6HL8 - chain A; structure by X-ray diffraction, 2.40 A resolution.

== Chain A ==
Protein: Protein CsiD
From: Escherichia coli (strain K12)
UniProtKB: P76621 (CSID_ECOLI); residues 1-325 here = UniProt positions 1-325
Sequence (353 residues; row label = number of the first residue in the row; numbers below 1 keep their minus sign (Met-19 is residue -19)):
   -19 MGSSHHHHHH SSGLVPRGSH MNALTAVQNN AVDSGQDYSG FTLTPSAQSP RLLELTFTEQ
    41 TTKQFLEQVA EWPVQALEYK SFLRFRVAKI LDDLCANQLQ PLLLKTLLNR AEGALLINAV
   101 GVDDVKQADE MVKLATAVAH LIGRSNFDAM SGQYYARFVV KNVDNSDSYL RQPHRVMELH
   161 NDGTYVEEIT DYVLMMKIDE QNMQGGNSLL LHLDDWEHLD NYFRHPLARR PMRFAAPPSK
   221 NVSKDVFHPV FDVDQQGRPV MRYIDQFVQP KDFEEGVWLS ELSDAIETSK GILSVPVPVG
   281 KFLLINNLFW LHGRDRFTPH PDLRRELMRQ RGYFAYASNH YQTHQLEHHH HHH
Disordered / not traced: -19 to 15, 142-153, 217-223, 326-333
Construct notes: initiating methionine (-19); expression tag (-18 to 0, 326-333)
Bound ions: Fe2+: His160, Asp162, His292
Small-molecule neighbours: glutaric acid (GUA): Met157, His160, Asp162, Gly163, Tyr165, Ile244, Gln246, Phe247, Arg309, Arg311
UniProt features mapped onto this chain:
  - binding site (Fe cation): His160, Asp162, His292
What the authors report for this chain:
  - binding site for glutaric acid: Gly163, Arg311
  - Fe2+ coordination: His160, Asp162, His292

== Summary ==
Chain A binds glutaric acid. His160, Asp162 and His292 coordinate Fe2+. From UniProt: 3 Fe cation-binding
residues. The paper reports a binding site for glutaric acid at Gly163 and Arg311; Fe2+ coordination by
His160, Asp162 and His292.
Chain A is Protein CsiD (Escherichia coli (strain K12)); the structure, Crystal Structure of the CsiD
Glutarate Hydroxylase in complex with Glutarate, was determined by X-ray diffraction, deposited together with
6HL9, 6GPN and 6GPE.
